2P3N - chains C and D of the 4 polymer chains in the assembly; structure by X-ray diffraction, 2.20 A resolution.

== Chain C ==
Protein: Inositol-1-monophosphatase
Organism: Thermotoga maritima
Notes: EC 3.1.3.25
UniProt: O33832 (SUHB_THEMA); residues 1001-1256 here correspond to UniProt positions 1-256 (UniProt number = residue number - 1000)
Sequence (256 residues; each row starts with the number of its first residue):
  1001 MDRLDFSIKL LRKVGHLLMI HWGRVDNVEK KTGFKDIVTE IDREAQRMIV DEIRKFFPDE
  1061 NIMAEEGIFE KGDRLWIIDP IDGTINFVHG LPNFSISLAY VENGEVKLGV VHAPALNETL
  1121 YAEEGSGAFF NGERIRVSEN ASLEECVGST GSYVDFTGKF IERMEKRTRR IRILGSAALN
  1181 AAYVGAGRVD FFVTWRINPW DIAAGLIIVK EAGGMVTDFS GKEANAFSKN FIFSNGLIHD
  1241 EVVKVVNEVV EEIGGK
Bound ions: Mg2+: Glu-1065, Asp-1079, Ile-1081

== Chain D ==
Protein: Inositol-1-monophosphatase
Organism: Thermotoga maritima
Notes: EC 3.1.3.25
UniProt: O33832 (SUHB_THEMA); residues 1501-1756 here correspond to UniProt positions 1-256 (UniProt number = residue number - 1500)
Sequence (256 residues; each row starts with the number of its first residue):
  1501 MDRLDFSIKL LRKVGHLLMI HWGRVDNVEK KTGFKDIVTE IDREAQRMIV DEIRKFFPDE
  1561 NIMAEEGIFE KGDRLWIIDP IDGTINFVHG LPNFSISLAY VENGEVKLGV VHAPALNETL
  1621 YAEEGSGAFF NGERIRVSEN ASLEECVGST GSYVDFTGKF IERMEKRTRR IRILGSAALN
  1681 AAYVGAGRVD FFVTWRINPW DIAAGLIIVK EAGGMVTDFS GKEANAFSKN FIFSNGLIHD
  1741 EVVKVVNEVV EEIGGK
Bound ions: Mg2+: Glu-1565, Asp-1579, Ile-1581

== Chain C / chain D interface ==
Residue-residue contacts - 84 pairs, chain C then chain D:
  Trp-1022(C) / Arg-1688(D)
  Phe-1034(C) / Glu-1644(D)
  Phe-1034(C) / Lys-1666(D)
  Phe-1034(C) / Thr-1668(D)
  Phe-1034(C) / Arg-1669(D)
  Lys-1035(C) / Glu-1665(D)  salt bridge
  Lys-1035(C) / Thr-1668(D)
  Lys-1035(C) / Arg-1669(D)  hydrogen bond (side chain-backbone)
  Lys-1035(C) / Arg-1670(D)  hydrogen bond (backbone-side chain)
  Ile-1085(C) / Val-1647(D)  hydrophobic
  Ile-1085(C) / Arg-1669(D)
  Ile-1085(C) / Arg-1670(D)
  Asn-1086(C) / Arg-1672(D)  hydrogen bond
  His-1089(C) / Asn-1640(D)
  His-1089(C) / Glu-1645(D)
  His-1089(C) / Cys-1646(D)
  His-1089(C) / Val-1647(D)
  His-1089(C) / Arg-1669(D)  hydrogen bond
  His-1089(C) / Gly-1687(D)
  His-1089(C) / Arg-1688(D)
  His-1089(C) / Asp-1690(D)  salt bridge
  Gly-1090(C) / Arg-1688(D)  hydrogen bond (backbone-side chain)
  Leu-1091(C) / Tyr-1683(D)  hydrophobic
  Leu-1091(C) / Arg-1688(D)
  Pro-1092(C) / Tyr-1683(D)
  Pro-1092(C) / Arg-1688(D)
  Leu-1116(C) / Leu-1616(D)  hydrophobic
  Asn-1140(C) / His-1589(D)
  Glu-1144(C) / Phe-1534(D)
  Glu-1145(C) / His-1589(D)
  Val-1147(C) / Ile-1585(D)  hydrophobic
  Val-1147(C) / His-1589(D)
  Ser-1152(C) / Glu-1665(D)
  Ser-1152(C) / Arg-1670(D)
  Ser-1152(C) / Arg-1672(D)  hydrogen bond
  Thr-1157(C) / Ile-1661(D)
  Gly-1158(C) / Ile-1661(D)
  Lys-1159(C) / Glu-1662(D)  salt bridge
  Ile-1161(C) / Thr-1657(D)
  Ile-1161(C) / Gly-1658(D)
  Ile-1161(C) / Ile-1661(D)  hydrophobic
  Ile-1161(C) / Ile-1673(D)  hydrophobic
  Glu-1162(C) / Gly-1658(D)
  Glu-1162(C) / Lys-1659(D)  salt bridge
  Glu-1162(C) / Glu-1662(D)
  Glu-1165(C) / Lys-1535(D)
  Glu-1165(C) / Tyr-1653(D)
  Glu-1165(C) / Val-1654(D)
  Glu-1165(C) / Asp-1655(D)
  Lys-1166(C) / Val-1654(D)  hydrogen bond (side chain-backbone)
  Lys-1166(C) / Asp-1655(D)  salt bridge
  Thr-1168(C) / Phe-1534(D)
  Thr-1168(C) / Lys-1535(D)
  Arg-1169(C) / Val-1528(D)
  Arg-1169(C) / Phe-1534(D)
  Arg-1169(C) / Lys-1535(D)  hydrogen bond (backbone-side chain)
  Arg-1169(C) / Val-1588(D)
  Arg-1169(C) / His-1589(D)  hydrogen bond
  Arg-1170(C) / Lys-1535(D)  hydrogen bond (side chain-backbone)
  Arg-1170(C) / Ile-1585(D)
  Arg-1170(C) / Ser-1652(D)
  Ile-1171(C) / Ser-1652(D)  hydrogen bond (backbone-side chain)
  Ile-1171(C) / Ile-1673(D)
  Arg-1172(C) / Asn-1586(D)  hydrogen bond
  Arg-1172(C) / Ser-1652(D)
  Arg-1172(C) / Ile-1673(D)
  Arg-1172(C) / Leu-1674(D)  hydrogen bond (side chain-backbone)
  Arg-1172(C) / Gly-1675(D)
  Ile-1173(C) / Ile-1671(D)
  Ile-1173(C) / Arg-1672(D)
  Ile-1173(C) / Ile-1673(D)  hydrogen bond (backbone-backbone)
  Leu-1174(C) / Asn-1593(D)
  Leu-1174(C) / Arg-1672(D)  hydrogen bond (backbone-side chain)
  Leu-1174(C) / Ile-1673(D)
  Leu-1174(C) / Leu-1674(D)  hydrophobic
  Gly-1175(C) / Arg-1672(D)
  Tyr-1183(C) / Leu-1591(D)  hydrophobic
  Gly-1187(C) / His-1589(D)
  Arg-1188(C) / Trp-1522(D)
  Arg-1188(C) / His-1589(D)
  Arg-1188(C) / Gly-1590(D)  hydrogen bond (side chain-backbone)
  Arg-1188(C) / Leu-1591(D)
  Arg-1188(C) / Pro-1592(D)
  Asp-1190(C) / His-1589(D)  salt bridge
Interface residues without a listed pair, chain C (37 interface residues in all): Val-1028, Glu-1118, Cys-1146
Interface residues without a listed pair, chain D (44 interface residues in all): Glu-1618, Arg-1667, Val-1689

== Overview ==
Chain C and chain D form an interface of 37 and 44 residues respectively, with 16 hydrogen bonds and 6 salt
bridges. Among the polar pairs are Lys-1035(C)/Glu-1665(D), His-1089(C)/Asp-1690(D) and
Lys-1159(C)/Glu-1662(D). Glu-1065(C), Asp-1079(C) and Ile-1081(C) coordinate Mg2+.
Chain C and chain D are both Inositol-1-monophosphatase (Thermotoga maritima); the structure, Thermotoga
maritima IMPase TM1415, was determined by X-ray diffraction, deposited together with 2P3V.
